8OWT - chains AAA and BBB of the 3 polymer chains in the assembly; structure by X-ray diffraction, 2.37 A resolution.

# Chain AAA
Protein: Nanobody A8
Organism: Lama glama
Notes: antibody fragment or engineered binder
Amino-acid sequence (132 residues; each row starts with the number of its first residue):
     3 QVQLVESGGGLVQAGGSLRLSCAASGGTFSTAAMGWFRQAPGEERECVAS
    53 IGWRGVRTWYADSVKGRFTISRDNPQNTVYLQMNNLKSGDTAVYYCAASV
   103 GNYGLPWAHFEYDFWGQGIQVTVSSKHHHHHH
Not modelled in the structure: 126-134
Cystine bridges: Cys-24/Cys-98

# Chain BBB
Protein: Spike protein S1
Organism: Severe acute respiratory syndrome coronavirus 2
UniProt: P0DTC2 (SPIKE_SARS2); numbering as in UniProt (aligned over 330-532)
Amino-acid sequence (210 residues; row label = number of the first residue in the row):
   330 PNITNLCPFGEVFNATRFASVYAWNRKRISNCVADYSVLYNSASFSTFKC
   380 YGVSPTKLNDLCFTNVYADSFVIRGDEVRQIAPGQTGKIADYNYKLPDDF
   430 TGCVIAWNSNNLDSKVGGNYNYLYRLFRKSNLKPFERDISTEIYQAGSTP
   480 CNGVEGFNCYFPLQSYGFQPTNGVGYQPYRVVVLSFELLHAPATVCGPKK
   530 STNKHHHHHH
Not modelled in the structure: 330, 530-539
Sequence notes: expression tag (533-539)
Cystine bridges: Cys-336/Cys-361, Cys-379/Cys-432, Cys-391/Cys-525, Cys-480/Cys-488
Covalently attached groups: N-acetylglucosamine (NAG) linked to Asn-343
UniProt features mapped onto this chain:
  - region: Arg-403 to Asp-405 (Integrin-binding motif), Asn-448 to Phe-456 (Immunodominant HLA epitope recognized by the CD8+)
  - glycosylation (N-linked (GlcNAc...) asparagine): Asn-331 (complex), Asn-343 (complex)
  - natural variant: Gly-339 (G339D: In strain: Omicron/BA.1, Omicron/BA.2 and 4 more; G339H: In strain: Omicron/BA.2.75, Omicron/XBB.1.5 and 1 more), Arg-346 (R346K: In strain: Mu/B.1.621; R346T: In strain: Omicron/BQ.1.1, Omicron/XBB.1.5 and 1 more), Leu-368 (L368I: In strain: Omicron/XBB.1.5, Omicron/EG.5.1), Ser-371 (S371F: In strain: Omicron/BA.2, Omicron/BA.2.12.1 and 6 more; S371L: In strain: Omicron/BA.1), Ser-373 (S373P: In strain: Omicron/BA.1, Omicron/BA.2 and 7 more), Ser-375 (S375F: In strain: Omicron/BA.1, Omicron/BA.2 and 7 more), Thr-376 (T376A: In strain: Omicron/BA.2, Omicron/BA.2.12.1 and 5 more), Asp-405 (D405N: In strain: Omicron/BA.2, Omicron/BA.2.12.1 and 6 more), Arg-408 (R408S: In strain: Omicron/BA.2, Omicron/BA.2.12.1 and 6 more), Lys-417 (K417N: In strain: Beta/B.1.351, Omicron/BA.1 and 8 more; K417T: In strain: Gamma/P.1), Asn-440 (N440K: In strain: Omicron/BA.1, Omicron/BA.2 and 7 more), Lys-444 (K444T: In strain: Omicron/BQ.1.1), 16 further natural variant entries in UniProt
  - mutagenesis: Asn-331 (N331Q: Reduced viral infectivity), Asn-343 (N343Q: Reduced viral infectivity), Leu-452 (L452R: Increased resistance to neutralizing antibodies. Decreases HLA binding to NF9 epitope. Increased binding affinity to human ACE2), Tyr-453 (Y453F: Decreased HLA binding to NF9 epitope. Increased binding affinity to human ACE2), Ala-475 (A475V: Increased resistance to neutralizing antibodies), Val-483 (V483A: Increased resistance to neutralizing antibodies), Glu-484 (E484D: Increased replication in human TMEM106B overexpressing cells), Phe-490 (F490L: Increased resistance to neutralizing antibodies and human covalescent sera neutralization), Gln-493 (Q493N: Reduced host ACE2-binding affinity in vitro; Q493Y: Reduced host ACE2-binding affinity in vitro), Asn-501 (N501T: Reduced host ACE2-binding affinity in vitro; N501Y: Increased binding affinity to human ACE2), His-519 (H519P: Increased resistance to human covalescent sera neutralization)

# Interface between chain AAA and chain BBB
Contacting residue pairs (37):
  Trp-55(AAA) with Thr-385(BBB)
  Arg-56(AAA) with Asn-370(BBB), hydrogen bond
  Arg-59(AAA) with Tyr-369(BBB), hydrogen bond (side chain-backbone); Asn-370(BBB); Ser-371(BBB), hydrogen bond (side chain-backbone)
  Ser-101(AAA) with Lys-378(BBB), hydrogen bond
  Val-102(AAA) with Lys-378(BBB)
  Gly-103(AAA) with Phe-377(BBB); Lys-378(BBB); Cys-379(BBB), hydrogen bond (backbone-backbone)
  Asn-104(AAA) with Ser-375(BBB), hydrogen bond (side chain-backbone); Thr-376(BBB); Phe-377(BBB), hydrogen bond (side chain-backbone)
  Tyr-105(AAA) with Tyr-369(BBB); Phe-377(BBB), hydrogen bond (backbone-backbone); Cys-379(BBB), hydrophobic; Pro-384(BBB)
  Gly-106(AAA) with Phe-374(BBB); Phe-377(BBB)
  Leu-107(AAA) with Ala-372(BBB), hydrophobic; Phe-374(BBB), hydrogen bond (backbone-backbone); Ser-375(BBB)
  Pro-108(AAA) with Ser-375(BBB)
  Trp-109(AAA) with Asn-437(BBB); Tyr-508(BBB)
  Ala-110(AAA) with Val-503(BBB), hydrophobic; Tyr-508(BBB)
  Phe-112(AAA) with Gly-404(BBB); Asp-405(BBB); Val-503(BBB), hydrophobic; Gly-504(BBB); Tyr-508(BBB)
  Glu-113(AAA) with Ser-375(BBB), hydrogen bond; Thr-376(BBB), hydrogen bond; Lys-378(BBB), hydrogen bond (backbone-side chain); Tyr-508(BBB)
  Asp-115(AAA) with Lys-378(BBB)
Other interface residues (no listed pair), chain BBB (20 interface residues in all): Ser-383, Arg-408
From the paper, about this interface:
  - residue pairs: Arg-56(AAA)/Tyr-369(BBB), Arg-56(AAA)/Asn-370(BBB) (hydrogen bond), Glu-113(AAA)/Ser-375(BBB) (hydrogen bond), Glu-113(AAA)/Thr-376(BBB) (hydrogen bond), Glu-113(AAA)/Lys-378(BBB) (hydrogen bond)
  - epitope / paratope residues, chain AAA: Arg-56(AAA), Glu-113(AAA)
  - epitope / paratope residues, chain BBB: Tyr-369(BBB), Asn-370(BBB), Ser-375(BBB), Thr-376(BBB), Lys-378(BBB), Asp-405(BBB)

# Summary
16 residues of chain AAA face 20 of chain BBB across their interface, with 12 hydrogen bonds. Polar contacts
include Arg-56(AAA)/Asn-370(BBB), Arg-59(AAA)/Tyr-369(BBB) and Arg-59(AAA)/Ser-371(BBB). The paper describes a
contact between Arg-56(AAA) and Tyr-369(BBB); hydrogen bonds between Arg-56(AAA) and Asn-370(BBB),
Glu-113(AAA) and Ser-375(BBB) and Glu-113(AAA) and Thr-376(BBB) among others. The paper reports
epitope/paratope residues Arg-56(AAA), Glu-113(AAA) and Tyr-369(BBB) among others.
Here chain AAA is Nanobody A8 (Lama glama) and chain BBB is Spike protein S1 (Severe acute respiratory
syndrome coronavirus 2). Entry 8OWT (SARS-CoV-2 spike RBD with A8 and H3 nanobodies bound) was determined by
X-ray diffraction, deposited together with 8OYT, 8OYU, 8OWV and 8OWW.
